Entry 1Q12 (X-ray diffraction, 2.60 A resolution); this record covers chains A and B.

Chain A (and B):
Protein: Maltose/maltodextrin transport ATP-binding protein malK
From: Escherichia coli
Notes: chain B of this document is another copy of the same molecule, construct and numbering; everything in this record applies to it too
UniProtKB: P68187 (MALK_ECOLI); residue numbers follow UniProt; this construct covers 1-371
Sequence (381 residues; row label = number of the first residue in the row):
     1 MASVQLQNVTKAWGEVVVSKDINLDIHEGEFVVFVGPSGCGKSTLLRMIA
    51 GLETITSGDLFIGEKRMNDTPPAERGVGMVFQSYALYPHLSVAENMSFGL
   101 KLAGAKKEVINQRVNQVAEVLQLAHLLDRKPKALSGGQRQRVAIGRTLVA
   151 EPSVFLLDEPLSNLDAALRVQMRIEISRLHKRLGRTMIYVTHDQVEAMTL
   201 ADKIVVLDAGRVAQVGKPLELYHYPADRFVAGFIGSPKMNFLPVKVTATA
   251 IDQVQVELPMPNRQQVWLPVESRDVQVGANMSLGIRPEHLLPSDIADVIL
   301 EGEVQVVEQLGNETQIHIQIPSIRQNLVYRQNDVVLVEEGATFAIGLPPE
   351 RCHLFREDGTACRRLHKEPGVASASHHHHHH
Unresolved in the structure: 1-3, 371-381
Sequence notes: expression tag (372-381)
Ligand contacts:
  - ATP (adenosine-5'-triphosphate), molecule 1: Trp13, Val18, Pro37, Ser38, Gly39, Cys40, Gly41, Lys42, Ser43, Thr44, His192
  - ATP, molecule 2: Arg129, Lys132, Ala133, Leu134, Ser135, Gly136, Gly137, Gln138, Asn163
UniProt features mapped onto this chain:
  - binding site (ATP): Gly36 to Ser43
  - mutagenesis: Ala85 (A85M: Suppressor of EAA loop mutations in MalFG), Lys106 (K106C: Suppressor of EAA loop mutations in MalFG), Val114 (V114C: Suppressor of EAA loop mutations in MalFG), Val117 (V117M: Suppressor of EAA loop mutations in MalFG), Glu119 (E119K: Resistant to inhibitory effects of alpha-methylglucoside but retains transport capacity), Ala124 (A124T: Resistant to inhibitory effects of alpha-methylglucoside but retains transport capacity), Gly137 (G137A: Loss of maltose transport. Has greater ability to decrease mal gene expression than wild-type MalK), Asp158 (D158N: Loss of maltose transport but retains ability to repress mal genes), Arg228 (R228C: Resistant to inhibitory effects of alpha-methylglucoside but retains transport capacity), Phe241 (F241I: Resistant to inhibitory effects of alpha-methylglucoside but retains transport capacity), Trp267 (W267G: Normal maltose transport but constitutive mal gene expression), Gly278 (G278P: Resistant to inhibitory effects of alpha-methylglucoside but retains transport capacity), 8 further mutagenesis entries in UniProt

Chain A / chain B interface:
Contacting residue pairs (55; chain A residue first):
  Gly36(A) with Asp165(B)
  Pro37(A) with Asp165(B)
  Ser38(A) with Ser135(B); Gly137(B); Gln138(B); Arg141(B), hydrogen bond; Asp165(B), hydrogen bond (backbone-side chain); Leu168(B)
  Gly39(A) with Ser135(B)
  Gln82(A) with Asn163(B), hydrogen bond
  Arg129(A) with Val16(B)
  Ser135(A) with Gly39(B)
  Gly137(A) with Ser38(B)
  Gln138(A) with Ser38(B); Gly39(B)
  Arg141(A) with Ser38(B), hydrogen bond
  Asn163(A) with His192(B), hydrogen bond (backbone-side chain)
  Leu164(A) with His192(B)
  Asp165(A) with Gly36(B); Pro37(B); Ser38(B), hydrogen bond (side chain-backbone); His192(B); Phe233(B)
  His192(A) with Asn163(B), hydrogen bond (side chain-backbone); Leu164(B); Asp165(B), hydrogen bond (side chain-backbone)
  Met198(A) with Gln309(B); Leu310(B); Gly311(B)
  Thr199(A) with Glu308(B)
  Leu219(A) with Gln309(B); Gly311(B)
  Tyr222(A) with Gly311(B), hydrogen bond (side chain-backbone); Asn312(B), hydrogen bond (side chain-backbone)
  His223(A) with Val334(B)
  Phe233(A) with Asp165(B)
  Glu288(A) with Asn312(B)
  Glu308(A) with Thr199(B)
  Gln309(A) with Leu219(B)
  Leu310(A) with Val195(B), hydrophobic; Met198(B); Thr199(B)
  Gly311(A) with Leu219(B); Tyr222(B), hydrogen bond (backbone-side chain)
  Asn312(A) with Tyr222(B), hydrogen bond (backbone-side chain); Glu288(B); Arg330(B)
  Arg330(A) with Asn312(B)
  Asp333(A) with Arg351(B), salt bridge
  Val334(A) with His223(B); Pro369(B)
  Leu336(A) with Pro369(B), hydrophobic
  Arg351(A) with Asp333(B), salt bridge
  Pro369(A) with Val334(B); Leu336(B), hydrophobic
Interface residues without a listed pair, chain A (39 interface residues in all): Trp13, Ala166, Ala167, Leu168, Gln194, Val195, Gly370
Interface residues without a listed pair, chain B (38 interface residues in all): Gln82, Lys132, Ala166, Gln194, Lys238

In short:
The interface between chain A and chain B involves 39 residues on one side and 38 on the other; the contacts
include 12 hydrogen bonds and 2 salt bridges. Polar pairs include Asp333(A)-Arg351(B), Ser38(A)-Arg141(B) and
Ser38(A)-Asp165(B). Chain A binds ATP.
Chain A and chain B are both Maltose/maltodextrin transport ATP-binding protein malK (Escherichia coli); the
structure, Crystal Structure of the ATP-bound E. coli MalK, was determined by X-ray diffraction, deposited
together with 1Q1B and 1Q1E.
